1UK2 - chains A and B; structure by X-ray diffraction, 2.20 A resolution.

# Chain A (and B)
Protein: 3C-like proteinase
Source organism: SARS coronavirus
Notes: EC 3.4.24.-; chain B of this document is another copy of the same molecule, construct and numbering; everything in this record applies to it too
UniProt: P59641 (R1AB_CVHSA); residues 1-306 here correspond to UniProt positions 3241-3546 (UniProt number = residue number + 3240)
Amino-acid sequence (306 residues; row label = number of the first residue in the row):
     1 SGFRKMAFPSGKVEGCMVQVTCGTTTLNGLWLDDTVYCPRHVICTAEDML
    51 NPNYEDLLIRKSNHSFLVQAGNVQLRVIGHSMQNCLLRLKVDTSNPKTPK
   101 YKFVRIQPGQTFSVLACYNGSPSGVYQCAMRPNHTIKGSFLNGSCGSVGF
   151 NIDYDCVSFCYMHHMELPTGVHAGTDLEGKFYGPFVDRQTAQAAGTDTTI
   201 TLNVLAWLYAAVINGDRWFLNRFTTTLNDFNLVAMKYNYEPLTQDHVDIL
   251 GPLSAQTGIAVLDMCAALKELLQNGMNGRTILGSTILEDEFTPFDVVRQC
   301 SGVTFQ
Not modelled in the structure: 303-306

# Interface between chain A and chain B
Contacting residue pairs (61):
  S1(A) - S139(B)  hydrogen bond (backbone-side chain)
  G2(A) - S139(B)
  F3(A) - S139(B)
  R4(A) - Y126(B)
  R4(A) - Q127(B)
  R4(A) - C128(B)
  R4(A) - K137(B)  hydrogen bond (side chain-backbone)
  R4(A) - G138(B)
  R4(A) - S139(B)
  R4(A) - E290(B)  salt bridge
  K5(A) - R4(B)
  K5(A) - Y126(B)
  M6(A) - A116(B)  hydrophobic
  M6(A) - G124(B)
  M6(A) - V125(B)
  M6(A) - Y126(B)  hydrophobic
  A7(A) - G124(B)
  A7(A) - V125(B)  hydrogen bond (backbone-backbone)
  F8(A) - V125(B)
  P9(A) - S10(B)
  P9(A) - E14(B)
  P9(A) - P122(B)
  P9(A) - S123(B)
  P9(A) - G124(B)
  S10(A) - P9(B)
  S10(A) - S10(B)  hydrogen bond (backbone-side chain)
  S10(A) - E14(B)  hydrogen bond (backbone-side chain)
  G11(A) - G11(B)
  G11(A) - E14(B)  hydrogen bond (backbone-side chain)
  E14(A) - P9(B)
  E14(A) - S10(B)  hydrogen bond (side chain-backbone)
  E14(A) - G11(B)  hydrogen bond (side chain-backbone)
  A116(A) - M6(B)  hydrophobic
  P122(A) - P9(B)
  S123(A) - P9(B)
  G124(A) - A7(B)
  G124(A) - P9(B)
  V125(A) - M6(B)
  V125(A) - A7(B)  hydrogen bond (backbone-backbone)
  V125(A) - F8(B)
  Y126(A) - R4(B)
  Y126(A) - K5(B)
  Y126(A) - M6(B)  hydrophobic
  Q127(A) - R4(B)  hydrogen bond (backbone-side chain)
  C128(A) - R4(B)
  K137(A) - R4(B)  hydrogen bond (backbone-side chain)
  G138(A) - S1(B)
  G138(A) - R4(B)
  S139(A) - G2(B)
  S139(A) - F3(B)
  S139(A) - R4(B)  hydrogen bond (side chain-backbone)
  S139(A) - Q299(B)  hydrogen bond
  F140(A) - S1(B)  hydrogen bond (backbone-side chain)
  F140(A) - G2(B)
  E166(A) - S1(B)  hydrogen bond (side chain-backbone)
  G170(A) - S1(B)
  H172(A) - S1(B)
  I286(A) - T285(B)
  E290(A) - R4(B)  salt bridge
  Q299(A) - L141(B)
  G302(A) - Y118(B)  hydrogen bond (backbone-side chain)
Other interface residues (no listed pair), chain A (34 interface residues in all): L115, L141, T285
Other interface residues (no listed pair), chain B (32 interface residues in all): K12, L115, G170, I286

# In short
34 residues of chain A face 32 of chain B across their interface; the contacts include 16 hydrogen bonds and 2
salt bridges. Among the polar pairs are R4(A)-E290(B), S1(A)-S139(B) and R4(A)-K137(B).
Chain A and chain B are both 3C-like proteinase (SARS coronavirus); the structure, Crystal structure of SARS
Coronavirus Main Proteinase (3CLpro) At pH8.0, was determined by X-ray diffraction together with 1UJ1, 1UK3
and 1UK4 from the same study.
